8HMZ - chains A and B of the 7 polymer chains in the assembly; structure by electron microscopy, 2.90 A resolution.

# Chain A
Name: tRNA-splicing endonuclease subunit Sen2
Organism: Homo sapiens
Notes: EC 4.6.1.16
Reference sequence: Q8NCE0 (SEN2_HUMAN); numbering as in UniProt (aligned over 1-465)
Chain sequence (485 residues; numbered -19 to 465; the number before each row is that of its first residue; numbers below 1 keep their minus sign (Met-19 is residue -19)):
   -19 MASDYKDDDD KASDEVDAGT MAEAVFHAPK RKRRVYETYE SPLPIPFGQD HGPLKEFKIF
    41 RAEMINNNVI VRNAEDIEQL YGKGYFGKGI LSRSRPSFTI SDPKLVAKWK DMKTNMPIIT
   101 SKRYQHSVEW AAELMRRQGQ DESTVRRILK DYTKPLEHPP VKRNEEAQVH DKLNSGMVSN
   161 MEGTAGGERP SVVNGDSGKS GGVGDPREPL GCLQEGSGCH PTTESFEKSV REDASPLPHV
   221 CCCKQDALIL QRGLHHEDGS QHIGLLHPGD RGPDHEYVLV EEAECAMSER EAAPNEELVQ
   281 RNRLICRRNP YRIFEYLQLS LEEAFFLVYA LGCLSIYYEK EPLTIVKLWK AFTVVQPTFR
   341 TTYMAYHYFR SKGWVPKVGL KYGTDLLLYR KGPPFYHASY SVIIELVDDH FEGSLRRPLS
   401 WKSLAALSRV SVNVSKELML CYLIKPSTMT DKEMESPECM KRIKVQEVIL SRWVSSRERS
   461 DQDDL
Unresolved in the structure: -19 to 14, 135-255, 263-279
Sequence notes: initiating methionine (-19); expression tag (-18 to 0)

# Chain B
Name: tRNA-splicing endonuclease subunit Sen34
Organism: Homo sapiens
Notes: EC 4.6.1.16
Reference sequence: Q9BSV6 (SEN34_HUMAN); residues 1-310 here = UniProt positions 1-310
Chain sequence (330 residues; numbered -19 to 310; the number before each row is that of its first residue; numbers below 1 keep their minus sign (Met-19 is residue -19)):
   -19 MASDYKDDDD KASDEVDAGT MLVVEVANGR SLVWGAEAVQ ALRERLGVGG RTVGALPRGP
    41 RQNSRLGLPL LLMPEEARLL AEIGAVTLVS APRPDSRHHS LALTSFKRQQ EESFQEQSAL
   101 AAEARETRRQ ELLEKITEGQ AAKKQKLEQA SGASSSQEAG SSQAAKEDET SDGQASGEQE
   161 EAGPSSSQAG PSNGVAPLPR SALLVQLATA RPRPVKARPL DWRVQSKDWP HAGRPAHELR
   221 YSIYRDLWER GFFLSAAGKF GGDFLVYPGD PLRFHAHYIA QCWAPEDTIP LQDLVAAGRL
   281 GTSVRKTLLL CSPQPDGKVV YTSLQWASLQ
Unresolved in the structure: -19 to 0, 135-178, 309-310
Sequence notes: initiating methionine (-19); expression tag (-18 to 0)
UniProt features mapped onto this chain:
  - active site: Tyr247, His255, Lys286
  - natural variant: Arg58 (R58W: In PCH2C)

# Interface between chain A and chain B
Contacting residue pairs - 19 pairs, chain A then chain B:
  Leu360(A) - Val275(B)
  Lys361(A) - Val275(B)
  Lys361(A) - Arg279(B)  hydrogen bond (backbone-side chain)
  Tyr362(A) - Arg279(B)
  Gly363(A) - Gln272(B)
  Arg397(A) - Gln272(B)  hydrogen bond
  Arg397(A) - Asp273(B)  salt bridge
  Lys402(A) - Gly241(B)
  Lys402(A) - Gly242(B)
  Lys402(A) - Asp243(B)  salt bridge
  Ser403(A) - Asp273(B)
  Ala405(A) - Gly238(B)
  Ala406(A) - Leu280(B)  hydrophobic
  Arg409(A) - Lys239(B)  hydrogen bond (side chain-backbone)
  Arg409(A) - Phe240(B)
  Arg409(A) - Leu280(B)
  Val410(A) - Leu280(B)  hydrophobic
  Asn413(A) - Ser283(B)
  Val414(A) - Arg279(B)
Also at the interface, not in a pair above, chain A (16 interface residues in all): Thr364, Asp365, Leu407
Also at the interface, not in a pair above, chain B (14 interface residues in all): Ala276, Val284

# Summary
16 residues of chain A face 14 of chain B across their interface, with 3 hydrogen bonds and 2 salt bridges.
Among the polar pairs are Arg397(A)-Asp273(B), Lys402(A)-Asp243(B) and Lys361(A)-Arg279(B). UniProt lists 3
active-site residues on chain B.
Chain A is tRNA-splicing endonuclease subunit Sen2 and chain B is tRNA-splicing endonuclease subunit Sen34,
both from Homo sapiens; the structure, Cryo-EM structure of the human post-catalytic TSEN/pre-tRNA complex,
was determined by electron microscopy (same publication as 8HMY).
